PDB entry 2C9N | X-ray diffraction, 3.30 A resolution | chains A and Y of the 4 polymer chains in the assembly

# Chain A
Molecule: 11-nt DNA strand
Sequence (11 nucleotides; numbered 4 to 14; the number before each row is that of its first residue):
     4 CACTGACTCA T

# Chain Y
Name: BZLF1 trans-activator protein
Source organism: Human herpesvirus 4
Notes: fragment: dna-binding and dimerization domain, residues 175-236
UniProtKB: P03206 (BZLF1_EBV); residue numbers follow UniProt; this construct covers 175-236
Chain sequence (63 residues; row label = number of the first residue in the row):
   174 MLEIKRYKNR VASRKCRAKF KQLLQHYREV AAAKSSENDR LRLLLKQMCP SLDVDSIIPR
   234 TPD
Not modelled in the structure: 174-177
Swiss-Prot annotation at these positions:
  - region: Lys178 to Gln195 (Basic motif), Leu196 to Asp228 (Leucine-zipper), Ser229 to Asp236 (Accessory activation domain)
  - site: Ser186 (Recognition of methylation, required for disruption of latency), Arg190 (Recognition of methylation)
  - modified residue: Ser186 (Phosphoserine)
  - mutagenesis: Lys178 to Tyr180 (No effect on homodimerization. Complete loss of interaction with host CEBPA), Tyr180 (Y180E: Complete loss of lytic replication and expression of late gene expression. Reduced capacity to interact with viral DNA and oriLyt), Arg183 (R183E: Reduced capacity to interact with viral DNA and oriLyt), Ser186 (S186A: Complete loss of expression of lytic cycle mRNAs/proteins from the methylated or demethylated form of the viral genome. Loss of binding to BRLF1 promoter ...), Arg187 (R187K: Complete loss of lytic replication and expression of late gene expression. Reduced capacity to interact with viral DNA and oriLyt), Lys188 (K188A: Complete loss of lytic replication and expression of late gene expression. Reduced capacity to interact with viral DNA and oriLyt), Ala204 (A204D: No effect on homodimerization. Weakened interaction with host CEBPA), Ala205 to Ala206 (No effect on homodimerization. No effect on the interaction with host CEBPA), Leu214 (L214R: Complete loss of homodimerization; when associated with R-218), Leu218 (L218R: Complete loss of homodimerization; when associated with R-214)

# How chain A and chain Y interact
Residue-residue contacts (12):
  DG8(A) with Lys194(Y), salt bridge to the phosphate
  DA9(A) with Arg190(Y), salt bridge to the phosphate
  DC10(A) with Arg183(Y), phosphate contact; Arg187(Y), salt bridge to the phosphate; Arg190(Y), salt bridge to the phosphate
  DT11(A) with Arg179(Y), phosphate contact; Asn182(Y), base contact; Arg183(Y), salt bridge to the phosphate; Ser186(Y), hydrogen bond to the base
  DC12(A) with Arg179(Y), salt bridge to the phosphate; Asn182(Y), base contact
  DA13(A) with Asn182(Y), hydrogen bond to the base

# In short
The interface between chain A and chain Y involves 6 residues on one side and 7 on the other; the contacts
include 2 hydrogen bonds and 6 salt bridges. Polar contacts include DT11(A)-Ser186(Y), DA13(A)-Asn182(Y) and
DG8(A)-Lys194(Y).
Chain A is an 11-nt DNA strand and chain Y is BZLF1 trans-activator protein (Human herpesvirus 4); the
structure, Structure of the Epstein-Barr virus ZEBRA protein at approximately 3. 5 Angstrom resolution, was
determined by X-ray diffraction (same publication as 2C9L).
